5AXQ - chain A; structure by X-ray diffraction, 1.77 A resolution.

[Chain A]
Name: cAMP and cAMP-inhibited cGMP 3', 5'-cyclic phosphodiesterase 10A
Organism: Homo sapiens
Notes: EC 3.1.4.17, 3.1.4.35; fragment: catalytic domain, residues 442-779
Reference sequence: Q9Y233 (PDE10_HUMAN); residue numbers follow UniProt; this construct covers 442-779
Chain sequence (338 residues; each row starts with the number of its first residue):
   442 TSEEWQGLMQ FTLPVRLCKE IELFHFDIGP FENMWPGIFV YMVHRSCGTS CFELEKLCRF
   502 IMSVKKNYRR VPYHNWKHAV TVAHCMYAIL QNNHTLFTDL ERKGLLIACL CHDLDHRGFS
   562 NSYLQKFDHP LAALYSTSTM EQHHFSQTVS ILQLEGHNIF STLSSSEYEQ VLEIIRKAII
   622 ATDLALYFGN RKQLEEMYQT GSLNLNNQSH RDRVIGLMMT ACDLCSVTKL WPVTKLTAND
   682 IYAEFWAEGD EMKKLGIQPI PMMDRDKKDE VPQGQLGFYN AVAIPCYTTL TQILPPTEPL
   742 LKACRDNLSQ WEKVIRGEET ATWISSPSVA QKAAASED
Disordered / not traced: 442-444, 760-779
Ion coordination: Zn2+: His-519, His-553, Asp-554, Asp-664; Mg2+ near Asp-554 (its only coordinating residue here)
Ligand contacts: 4LP (1-(cyclopropylmethyl)-4-fluoranyl-5-[5-methoxy-4-oxidanylidene-3-(2-phenylpyrazol-3-yl)pyridazin-1-yl]-3,3-dimethyl-indol-2-one): Tyr-514, His-515, Asp-624, Leu-625, Ala-626, Phe-629, Asp-664, Leu-665, Val-668, Ile-682, Tyr-683, Phe-686, Met-703, Gly-715, Gln-716, Phe-719

[Overview]
Chain A binds compound 4LP. His-519, His-553, Asp-554 and Asp-664 form the Zn2+ site.
Chain A is cAMP and cAMP-inhibited cGMP 3', 5'-cyclic phosphodiesterase 10A (Homo sapiens); the structure,
Crystal structure of the catalytic domain of PDE10A complexed with highly potent and brain-penetrant PDE10A
Inhibitor ..., was determined by X-ray diffraction together with 5AXP from the same study.
